Entry 7SHZ (X-ray diffraction, 3.00 A resolution); this record covers chains C and D of the 6 polymer chains in the assembly.

== Chain C ==
Protein: HAE Variable fragment Heavy chain
Organism: Homo sapiens
Chain sequence (123 residues; row label = number of the first residue in the row; numbering starts at 0):
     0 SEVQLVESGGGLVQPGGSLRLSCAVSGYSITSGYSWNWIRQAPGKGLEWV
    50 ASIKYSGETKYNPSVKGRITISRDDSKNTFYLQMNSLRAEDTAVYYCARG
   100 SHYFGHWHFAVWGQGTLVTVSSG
Not modelled in the structure: 122
Disulfide bonds: Cys22-Cys96

== Chain D ==
Protein: HAE Variable fragment Light chain
Organism: Homo sapiens
Chain sequence (135 residues; numbered -2 to 132; the number before each row is that of its first residue; numbers below 1 keep their minus sign (Gly-2 is residue -2)):
    -2 GGSDIQLTQSPSSLSASVGDRVTITCRASKPVDGEGDSYLNWYQQKPGKA
    48 PKLLIYAASYLESGVPSRFSGSGSGTDFTLTISSLQPEDFATYYCQQSHE
    98 DPYTFGQGTKVEIKGGSENLYFQGGSGHHHHHHHH
Not modelled in the structure: 112-132
Disulfide bonds: Cys23-Cys92

== Chain C / chain D interface ==
Contacting residue pairs - 37 pairs, chain C then chain D:
  Gln40(C) - Gln42(D)  hydrogen bond
  Gln40(C) - Tyr91(D)  hydrogen bond
  Gly45(C) - Gln104(D)
  Leu46(C) - Pro48(D)  hydrophobic
  Leu46(C) - Phe102(D)
  Trp48(C) - Pro99(D)  hydrophobic
  Trp48(C) - Tyr100(D)
  Lys59(C) - Asp98(D)  salt bridge
  Asn61(C) - Pro99(D)
  Pro62(C) - Pro99(D)
  Tyr95(C) - Gln42(D)  hydrogen bond
  Tyr95(C) - Lys46(D)  hydrogen bond (side chain-backbone)
  Tyr95(C) - Ala47(D)  hydrophobic
  Tyr102(C) - Asp34(D)  hydrogen bond
  Tyr102(C) - Tyr36(D)  hydrophobic
  Tyr102(C) - Ala54(D)  hydrophobic
  Tyr102(C) - Tyr57(D)
  His105(C) - Tyr36(D)
  His105(C) - Ser95(D)  hydrogen bond (side chain-backbone)
  His105(C) - His96(D)
  His105(C) - Tyr100(D)
  Trp106(C) - Ser95(D)  hydrogen bond (backbone-side chain)
  Trp106(C) - Tyr100(D)  hydrogen bond (backbone-side chain)
  His107(C) - Asn38(D)
  His107(C) - Tyr40(D)
  His107(C) - Leu50(D)
  His107(C) - Tyr53(D)
  Phe108(C) - Tyr40(D)  hydrogen bond (backbone-side chain)
  Phe108(C) - Leu50(D)
  Phe108(C) - Gln93(D)
  Phe108(C) - Tyr100(D)  hydrophobic
  Phe108(C) - Phe102(D)  hydrophobic
  Ala109(C) - Leu50(D)  hydrophobic
  Ala109(C) - Glu59(D)
  Trp111(C) - Tyr40(D)
  Trp111(C) - Pro48(D)
  Gly112(C) - Ala47(D)
Other interface residues (no listed pair), chain C (21 interface residues in all): Ile38, Lys44, Glu47, Phe103, Gln113
Other interface residues (no listed pair), chain D (24 interface residues in all): Gly45, Gly103

== In short ==
The interface between chain C and chain D involves 21 residues on one side and 24 on the other; the contacts
include 9 hydrogen bonds and 1 salt bridge. Polar pairs include Lys59(C)-Asp98(D), Gln40(C)-Gln42(D) and
Gln40(C)-Tyr91(D).
Here chain C is HAE Variable fragment Heavy chain and chain D is HAE Variable fragment Light chain, both from
Homo sapiens. Entry 7SHZ (IgE-Fc in complex with HAE) was determined by X-ray diffraction together with 7SHT,
7SHU and 7SHY from the same study.
